Entry 6AEL (X-ray diffraction, 1.90 A resolution); this record covers chain A.

# Chain A
Name: Ectonucleotide pyrophosphatase/phosphodiesterase 1, isoform CRA_d
From: Mus musculus
Reference sequence: G3X9S2 (G3X9S2_MOUSE); residues 170-905 here = UniProt positions 170-905
Sequence (738 residues; each row starts with the number of its first residue):
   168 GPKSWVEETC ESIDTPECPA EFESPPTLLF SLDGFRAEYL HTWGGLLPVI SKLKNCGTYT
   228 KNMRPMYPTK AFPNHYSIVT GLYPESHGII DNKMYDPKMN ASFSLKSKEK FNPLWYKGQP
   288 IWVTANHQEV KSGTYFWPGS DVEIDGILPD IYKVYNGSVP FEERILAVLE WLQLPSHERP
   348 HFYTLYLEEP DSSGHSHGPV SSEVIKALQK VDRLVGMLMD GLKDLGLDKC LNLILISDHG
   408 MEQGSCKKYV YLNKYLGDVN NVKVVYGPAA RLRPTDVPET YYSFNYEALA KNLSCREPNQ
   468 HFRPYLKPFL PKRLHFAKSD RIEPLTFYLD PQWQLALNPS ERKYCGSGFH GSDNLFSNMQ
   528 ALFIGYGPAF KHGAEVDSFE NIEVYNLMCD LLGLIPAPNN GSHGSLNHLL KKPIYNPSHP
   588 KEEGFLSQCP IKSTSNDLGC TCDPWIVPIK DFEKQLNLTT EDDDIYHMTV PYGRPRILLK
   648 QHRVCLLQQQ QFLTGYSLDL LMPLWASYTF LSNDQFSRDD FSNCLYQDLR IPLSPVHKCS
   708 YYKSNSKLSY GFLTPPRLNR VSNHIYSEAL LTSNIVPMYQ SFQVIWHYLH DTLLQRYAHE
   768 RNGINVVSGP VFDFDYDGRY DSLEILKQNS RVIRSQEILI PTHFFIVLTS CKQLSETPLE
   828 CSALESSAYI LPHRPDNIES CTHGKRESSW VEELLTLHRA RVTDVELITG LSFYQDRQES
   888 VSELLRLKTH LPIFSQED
Disordered / not traced: 168-169, 621-629, 904-905
Cystine bridges: Cys177-Cys223, Cys185-Cys397, Cys413-Cys512, Cys462-Cys848, Cys596-Cys652, Cys607-Cys706, Cys609-Cys691, Cys818-Cys828
Covalently attached groups: glycan linked to Asn267, Asn323, Asn459; N-acetylglucosamine (NAG) linked to Asn567
Differences from the reference sequence: engineered mutation Ala238 (Thr in G3X9S2)
Metal / ion sites: Zn2+ site 1: Asp200, Asp405, His406; Zn2+ site 2: Asp358, His362, His517 (together with c-GMP-AMP); Ca2+: Asp780, Asp782, Asp784, Arg786, Asp788
Ligand contacts: c-GMP-AMP: Asp200, Lys237, Ala238, Phe239, Asn259, Leu272, Lys273, Lys277, Trp304, Pro305, Tyr322, Tyr353, Glu355, Asp358, His362, His406, Met408, Gln501, Tyr511, Ser514, Gly515, Phe516, His517
From the paper describing this entry:
  - binding site for c-GMP-AMP: Asn259
  - mutagenesis - T238A: abolished catalytic activity on 2'3'-cGAMP
  - mutagenesis - S514L: decreased catalytic activity on 2'3'-cGAMP
  - mutagenesis - S514L: unchanged catalytic activity on ATP
  - mutagenesis - S514L: decreased signaling in response to IFN-beta induction

# Summary
Ligands of chain A: c-GMP-AMP. Covalently linked N-acetylglucosamine: at Asn267, Asn323, Asn459 and Asn567.
Asp200, Asp405 and His406 coordinate Zn2+ site 1. Asp358, His362 and His517 form the Zn2+ site 2. The paper
reports a binding site for c-GMP-AMP at Asn259; T238A abolishes catalytic activity on 2'3'-cGAMP.
Chain A is Ectonucleotide pyrophosphatase/phosphodiesterase 1, isoform CRA_d (Mus musculus); the structure,
Crystal structure of ENPP1 in complex with 3'3'-cGAMP, was determined by X-ray diffraction, deposited together
with 6AEK.
